Entry 8TCC (X-ray diffraction, 3.10 A resolution); this record covers chains A and D of the 4 polymer chains in the assembly.

[Chain A (and D)]
Protein: GTP cyclohydrolase FolE2
Source organism: Burkholderia pseudomallei
Notes: EC 3.5.4.16; chain D of this document is another copy of the same molecule, construct and numbering; everything in this record applies to it too
Reference sequence: A0A069BB45 (A0A069BB45_BURPE); residue numbers follow UniProt; this construct covers 1-269
Amino-acid sequence (303 residues; row label = number of the first residue in the row; numbers below 1 keep their minus sign (Met-33 is residue -33)):
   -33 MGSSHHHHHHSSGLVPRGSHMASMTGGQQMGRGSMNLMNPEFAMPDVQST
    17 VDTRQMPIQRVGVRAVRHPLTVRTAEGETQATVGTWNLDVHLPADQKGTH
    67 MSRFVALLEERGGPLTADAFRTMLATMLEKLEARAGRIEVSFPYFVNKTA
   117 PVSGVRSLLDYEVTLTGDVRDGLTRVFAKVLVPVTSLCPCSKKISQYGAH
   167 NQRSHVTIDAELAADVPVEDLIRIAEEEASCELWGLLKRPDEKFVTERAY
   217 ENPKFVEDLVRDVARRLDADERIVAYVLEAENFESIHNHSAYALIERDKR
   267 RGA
Unresolved in the structure: -33 to 20, 40-44, 122, 163-165, 235, 251-252, 265-269 (chain D: -33 to 20, 138, 161, 267-269)
Sequence notes: initiating methionine (-33); expression tag (-32 to 0)
Modified positions: Cys156 (S-nitroso-cysteine; SNC)
Metal / ion sites: Mn2+: Cys154, His166 (together with sulfite ion) (shared with 1 residue of chain B)
Residues lining bound ligands: sulfite ion (SO3): His166, Glu250, His253, His255

[Interface between chain A and chain D]
Pairs across the interface (30):
  Arg33(A) - Pro109(D)
  Arg33(A) - Phe111(D)
  Arg33(A) - Asp126(D)
  His34(A) - Phe111(D)
  His34(A) - Leu124(D)
  Pro35(A) - Phe111(D)  hydrophobic
  Pro35(A) - Leu124(D)
  Ala47(A) - Ala47(D)  hydrophobic
  Val49(A) - Thr48(D)
  Val49(A) - Phe111(D)  hydrophobic
  Ser68(A) - Leu202(D)
  Ser68(A) - Leu203(D)  hydrogen bond (side chain-backbone)
  Ser68(A) - Lys204(D)
  Val71(A) - Ser123(D)
  Val71(A) - Gly201(D)
  Val71(A) - Leu202(D)
  Ala72(A) - Leu202(D)  hydrophobic
  Glu75(A) - Arg122(D)
  Glu75(A) - Ser123(D)  hydrogen bond
  Glu75(A) - Leu124(D)  hydrogen bond (side chain-backbone)
  Pro109(A) - Val49(D)  hydrophobic
  Phe111(A) - Arg33(D)
  Phe111(A) - Pro35(D)  hydrophobic
  Phe111(A) - Val49(D)  hydrophobic
  Leu124(A) - His34(D)
  Asp126(A) - Arg33(D)
  Gly201(A) - Val71(D)
  Leu202(A) - Ser68(D)
  Leu202(A) - Val71(D)  hydrophobic
  Leu202(A) - Ala72(D)  hydrophobic
Interface residues without a listed pair, chain A (18 interface residues in all): Thr48, Arg69, Glu128

[In short]
The interface between chain A and chain D involves 18 residues on one side and 19 on the other; the contacts
include 3 hydrogen bonds. Polar pairs include Ser68(A)-Leu203(D), Glu75(A)-Ser123(D) and Glu75(A)-Leu124(D).
Ligands of chain A: sulfite ion. Cys154(A) and His166(A) coordinate Mn2+.
Both chains are GTP cyclohydrolase FolE2 (Burkholderia pseudomallei). Entry 8TCC (GTP Cyclohydrolase-IB with
dehydrocostus lactone) was determined by X-ray diffraction together with 8G6C and 8G8V from the same study.
